8X2M - chains A and F of the 6 polymer chains in the assembly; structure by electron microscopy, 3.31 A resolution.

# Chain A
Molecule: Isoform Short of Insulin receptor
Source organism: Homo sapiens
UniProt: P06213 (INSR_HUMAN), isoform P06213-2; residues -26 to 1343 here correspond to UniProt positions 1-1370 (UniProt number = residue number + 27)
Sequence (1370 residues; each row starts with the number of its first residue; numbers below 1 keep their minus sign (Met-26 is residue -26)):
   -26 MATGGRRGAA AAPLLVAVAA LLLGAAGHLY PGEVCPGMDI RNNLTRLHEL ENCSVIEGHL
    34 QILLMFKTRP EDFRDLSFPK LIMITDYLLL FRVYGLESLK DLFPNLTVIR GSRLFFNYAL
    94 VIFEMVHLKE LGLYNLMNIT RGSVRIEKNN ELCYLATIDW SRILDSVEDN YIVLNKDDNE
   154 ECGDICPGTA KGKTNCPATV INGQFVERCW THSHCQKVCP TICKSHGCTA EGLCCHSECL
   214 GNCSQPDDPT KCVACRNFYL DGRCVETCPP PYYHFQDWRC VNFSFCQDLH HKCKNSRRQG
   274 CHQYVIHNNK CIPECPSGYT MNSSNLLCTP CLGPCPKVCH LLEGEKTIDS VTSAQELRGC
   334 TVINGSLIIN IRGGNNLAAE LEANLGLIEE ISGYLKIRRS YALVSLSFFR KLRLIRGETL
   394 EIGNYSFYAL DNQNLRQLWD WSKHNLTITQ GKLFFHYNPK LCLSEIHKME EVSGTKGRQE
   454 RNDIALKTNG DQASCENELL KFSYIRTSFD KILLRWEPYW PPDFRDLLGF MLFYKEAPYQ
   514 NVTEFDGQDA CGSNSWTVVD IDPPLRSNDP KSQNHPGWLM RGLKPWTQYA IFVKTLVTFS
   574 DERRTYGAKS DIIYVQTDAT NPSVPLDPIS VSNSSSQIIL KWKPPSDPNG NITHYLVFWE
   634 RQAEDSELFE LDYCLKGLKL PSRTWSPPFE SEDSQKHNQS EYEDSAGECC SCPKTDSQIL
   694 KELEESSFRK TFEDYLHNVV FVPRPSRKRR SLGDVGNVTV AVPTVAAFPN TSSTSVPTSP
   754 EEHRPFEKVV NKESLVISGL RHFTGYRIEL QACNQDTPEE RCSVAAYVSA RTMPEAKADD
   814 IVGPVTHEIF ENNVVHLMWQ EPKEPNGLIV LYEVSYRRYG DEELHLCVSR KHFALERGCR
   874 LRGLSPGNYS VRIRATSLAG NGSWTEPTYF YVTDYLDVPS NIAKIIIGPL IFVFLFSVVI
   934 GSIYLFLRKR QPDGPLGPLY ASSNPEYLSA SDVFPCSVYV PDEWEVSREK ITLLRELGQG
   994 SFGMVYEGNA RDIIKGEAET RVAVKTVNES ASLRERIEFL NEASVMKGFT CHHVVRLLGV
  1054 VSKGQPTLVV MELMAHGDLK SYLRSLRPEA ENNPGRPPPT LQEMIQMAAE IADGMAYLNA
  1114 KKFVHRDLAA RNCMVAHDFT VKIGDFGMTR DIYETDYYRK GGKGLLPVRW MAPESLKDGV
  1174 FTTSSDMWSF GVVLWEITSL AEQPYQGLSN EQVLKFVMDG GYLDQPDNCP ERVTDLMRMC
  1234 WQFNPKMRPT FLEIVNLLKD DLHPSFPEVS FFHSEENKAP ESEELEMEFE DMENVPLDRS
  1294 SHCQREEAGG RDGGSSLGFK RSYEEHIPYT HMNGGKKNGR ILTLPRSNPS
Not modelled in the structure: -26 to 2, 161, 163-168, 197, 230, 269-273, 311, 454-455, 519-527, 542-545, 574-578, 592-690, 718-1343
Disulfide bonds: Cys8-Cys26, Cys126-Cys155, Cys169-Cys188, Cys192-Cys201, Cys196-Cys207, Cys208-Cys216, Cys212-Cys225, Cys228-Cys237, Cys241-Cys253, Cys259-Cys284, Cys266-Cys274, Cys288-Cys301, Cys312-Cys333, Cys435-Cys468
Swiss-Prot annotation at these positions:
  - region: Glu706 to Phe714 (Insulin-binding), Tyr972 (Important for interaction with IRS1, SHC1 and STAT5B)
  - site: Phe39 (Insulin-binding)
  - modified residue: Ser373 (Phosphoserine), Tyr374 (Phosphotyrosine), Ser380 (Phosphoserine), Tyr972 (Phosphotyrosine)
  - glycosylation (N-linked (GlcNAc...) asparagine): Asn16, Asn25, Asn78, Asn111, Asn215, Asn255, Asn295, Asn337, Asn397, Asn418, Asn514, Asn606, Asn624, Asn671

# Chain F
Molecule: Insulin-like growth factor I
Source organism: Homo sapiens
UniProt: P05019 (IGF1_HUMAN); residues -47 to 147 here correspond to UniProt positions 1-195 (UniProt number = residue number + 48)
Sequence (195 residues; numbered -47 to 147; the number before each row is that of its first residue; numbers below 1 keep their minus sign (Met-47 is residue -47)):
   -47 MGKISSLPTQ LFKCCFCDFL KVKMHTMSSS HLFYLALCLL TFTSSATAGP ETLCGAELVD
    13 ALQFVCGDRG FYFNKPTGYG SSSRRAPQTG IVDECCFRSC DLRRLEMYCA PLKPAKSARS
    73 VRAQRHTDMP KTQKYQPPST NKNTKSQRRK GWPKTHPGGE QKEGTEASLQ IRGKKKEQRR
   133 EIGSRNAECR GKKGK
Not modelled in the structure: -47 to 5, 10, 27-50, 62, 64-147

# Interface between chain A and chain F
Residue-residue contacts - 18 pairs, chain A then chain F:
  Arg479(A) - Phe16(F)  hydrogen bond (side chain-backbone)
  Thr480(A) - Phe16(F)
  Ser481(A) - Phe16(F)
  Asp483(A) - Asp12(F)
  Lys484(A) - Asp12(F)  salt bridge
  Leu486(A) - Phe16(F)  hydrophobic
  Leu486(A) - Val17(F)  hydrophobic
  Leu486(A) - Leu54(F)  hydrophobic
  Ile534(A) - Arg55(F)
  Asp535(A) - Arg55(F)  hydrogen bond (backbone-side chain)
  Asn547(A) - Met59(F)
  Pro549(A) - Arg55(F)  hydrogen bond (backbone-side chain)
  Gly550(A) - Leu54(F)
  Trp551(A) - Leu54(F)
  Leu552(A) - Ala13(F)  hydrophobic
  Leu552(A) - Val17(F)  hydrophobic
  Leu552(A) - Leu54(F)
  Leu552(A) - Leu57(F)  hydrophobic
Interface residues without a listed pair, chain A (18 interface residues in all): Leu487, Arg488, Pro536, Pro537, His548
Interface residues without a listed pair, chain F (9 interface residues in all): Glu58

# In short
Chain A and chain F form an interface of 18 and 9 residues respectively; the contacts include 3 hydrogen bonds
and 1 salt bridge. Polar pairs include Lys484(A)-Asp12(F), Arg479(A)-Phe16(F) and Asp535(A)-Arg55(F).
Chain A is Isoform Short of Insulin receptor and chain F is Insulin-like growth factor I, both from Homo
sapiens; the structure, Cryo-EM structure of the IR/IGF-I complex, conformation 2, was determined by electron
microscopy.
